PDB entry 2X4A | X-ray diffraction, 2.54 A resolution | chain A

Chain A:
Molecule: Invasion protein inva
From: Salmonella enterica SUBSP. enterica serovar typhimurium
UniProt: P0A1I3 (INVA_SALTY); residue numbers follow UniProt; this construct covers 357-685
Chain sequence (333 residues; row label = number of the first residue in the row):
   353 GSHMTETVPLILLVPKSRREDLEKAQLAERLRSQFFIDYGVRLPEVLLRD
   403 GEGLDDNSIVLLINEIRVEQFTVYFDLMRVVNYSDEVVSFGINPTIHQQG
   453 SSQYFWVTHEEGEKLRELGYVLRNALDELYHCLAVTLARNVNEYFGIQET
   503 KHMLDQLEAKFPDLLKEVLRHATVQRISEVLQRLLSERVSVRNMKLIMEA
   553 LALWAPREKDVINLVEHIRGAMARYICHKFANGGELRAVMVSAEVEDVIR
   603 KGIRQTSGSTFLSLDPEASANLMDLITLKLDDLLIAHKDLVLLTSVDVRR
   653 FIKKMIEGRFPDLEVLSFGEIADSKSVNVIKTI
Unresolved in the structure: 353-358
Differences from the reference sequence: expression tag (353-356)
UniProt features mapped onto this chain:
  - natural variant: Ser-369 (S369N: In strain: RKS3013, RKS3014 and 1 more), Glu-381 (E381D: In strain: RKS2985, RKS2993 and 5 more), Glu-404 (E404D: In strain: RKS2995 and RKS3057), Asp-407 (D407S: In strain: RKS3013, RKS3014 and 1 more), Val-412 (V412I: In strain: RKS2995 and RKS3057), Val-440 (V440A: In strain: RKS2985, RKS2993 and 5 more), Ile-448 to Gln-450 (sequence variant, change not given here; In strain: RKS3013, RKS3014 and 1 more), Ile-448 (I448T: In strain: RKS2985, RKS2993 and 2 more), Arg-475 (R475Q: In strain: RKS3013, RKS3014 and 1 more), Leu-489 (L489V: In strain: SR-11, RKS2985 and 5 more), Val-600 (V600I: In strain: RKS2985 and RKS2993), Asp-617 (D617E: In strain: RKS3013, RKS3014 and 1 more)
From the paper describing this entry:
  - conformationally variable residues (loop rearrangement): Arg-606 to Thr-612

Summary:
From the paper: conformational variability at Arg-606.
Chain A is Invasion protein inva (Salmonella enterica SUBSP. enterica serovar typhimurium); the structure,
Crystal structure of the C-terminal domain of InvA, was determined by X-ray diffraction (same publication as
2X49).
